1BSY - chain A; structure by X-ray diffraction, 2.24 A resolution.

[Chain A]
Name: Beta-lactoglobulin
Organism: Bos taurus
UniProtKB: P02754 (LACB_BOVIN); residues 1-162 here correspond to UniProt positions 17-178 (UniProt number = residue number + 16)
Amino-acid sequence (162 residues; row label = number of the first residue in the row):
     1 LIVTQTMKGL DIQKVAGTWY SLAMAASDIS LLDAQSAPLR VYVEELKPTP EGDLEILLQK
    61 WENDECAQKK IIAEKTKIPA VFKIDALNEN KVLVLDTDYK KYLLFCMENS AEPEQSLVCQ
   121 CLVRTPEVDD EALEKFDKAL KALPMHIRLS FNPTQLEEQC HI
Disulfides: C66-C160, C106-C119

[In short]
Chain A is Beta-lactoglobulin (Bos taurus); the structure, Structural basis of the tanford transition of
bovine beta-lactoglobulin from crystal structures at three ph values ..., was determined by X-ray diffraction
(same publication as 2BLG and 3BLG).
